PDB entry 5ZEU | electron microscopy, 3.70 A resolution | chains a and e of the 22 polymer chains in the assembly

# Chain a
Molecule: 16S rRNA
Source organism: Mycobacterium smegmatis (strain ATCC 700084 / mc(2)155)
Sequence (1528 nucleotides; numbered 1 to 1528; the number before each row is that of its first residue):
     1 UUUUUGUUUG GAGAGUUUGA UCCUGGCUCA GGACGAACGC UGGCGGCGUG CUUAACACAU
    61 GCAAGUCGAA CGGAAAGGCC CUUUCGGGGG UACUCGAGUG GCGAACGGGU GAGUAACACG
   121 UGGGUGAUCU GCCCUGCACU UUGGGAUAAG CCUGGGAAAC UGGGUCUAAU ACCGAAUACA
   181 CCCUGCUGGU CGCAUGGCCU GGUAGGGGAA AGCUUUUGCG GUGUGGGAUG GGCCCGCGGC
   241 CUAUCAGCUU GUUGGUGGGG UGAUGGCCUA CCAAGGCGAC GACGGGUAGC CGGCCUGAGA
   301 GGGUGACCGG CCACACUGGG ACUGAGAUAC GGCCCAGACU CCUACGGGAG GCAGCAGUGG
   361 GGAAUAUUGC ACAAUGGGCG CAAGCCUGAU GCAGCGACGC CGCGUGAGGG AUGACGGCCU
   421 UCGGGUUGUA AACCUCUUUC AGCACAGACG AAGCGCAAGU GACGGUAUGU GCAGAAGAAG
   481 GACCGGCCAA CUACGUGCCA GCAGCCGCGG UAAUACGUAG GGUCCGAGCG UUGUCCGGAA
   541 UUACUGGGCG UAAAGAGCUC GUAGGUGGUU UGUCGCGUUG UUCGUGAAAA CUCACAGCUU
   601 AACUGUGGGC GUGCGGGCGA UACGGGCAGA CUAGAGUACU GCAGGGGAGA CUGGAAUUCC
   661 UGGUGUAGCG GUGGAAUGCG CAGAUAUCAG GAGGAACACC GGUGGCGAAG GCGGGUCUCU
   721 GGGCAGUAAC UGACGCUGAG GAGCGAAAGC GUGGGGAGCG AACAGGAUUA GAUACCCUGG
   781 UAGUCCACGC CGUAAACGGU GGGUACUAGG UGUGGGUUUC CUUCCUUGGG AUCCGUGCCG
   841 UAGCUAACGC AUUAAGUACC CCGCCUGGGG AGUACGGCCG CAAGGCUAAA ACUCAAAGGA
   901 AUUGACGGGG GCCCGCACAA GCGGCGGAGC AUGUGGAUUA AUUCGAUGCA ACGCGAAGAA
   961 CCUUACCUGG GUUUGACAUG CACAGGACGC CGGCAGAGAU GUCGGUUCCC UUGUGGCCUG
  1021 UGUGCAGGUG GUGCAUGGCU GUCGUCAGCU CGUGUCGUGA GAUGUUGGGU UAAGUCCCGC
  1081 AACGAGCGCA ACCCUUGUCU CAUGUUGCCA GCACGUUAUG GUGGGGACUC GUGAGAGACU
  1141 GCCGGGGUCA ACUCGGAGGA AGGUGGGGAU GACGUCAAGU CAUCAUGCCC CUUAUGUCCA
  1201 GGGCUUCACA CAUGCUACAA UGGCCGGUAC AAAGGGCUGC GAUGCCGUGA GGUGGAGCGA
  1261 AUCCUUUCAA AGCCGGUCUC AGUUCGGAUC GGGGUCUGCA ACUCGACCCC GUGAAGUCGG
  1321 AGUCGCUAGU AAUCGCAGAU CAGCAACGCU GCGGUGAAUA CGUUCCCGGG CCUUGUACAC
  1381 ACCGCCCGUC ACGUCAUGAA AGUCGGUAAC ACCCGAAGCC GGUGGCCUAA CCCUUGUGGA
  1441 GGGAGCCGUC GAAGGUGGGA UCGGCGAUUG GGACGAAGUC GUAACAAGGU AGCCGUACCG
  1501 GAAGGUGCGG CUGGAUCACC UCCUUUCU
Disordered / not traced: 1-8, 823-826, 1519-1528

# Chain e
Protein: 30S ribosomal protein S5
Source organism: Mycobacterium smegmatis (strain ATCC 700084 / mc(2)155)
Reference sequence: A0QSG6 (RS5_MYCS2); residues 1-214 here = UniProt positions 1-214
Chain sequence (214 residues; numbered 1 to 214; the number before each row is that of its first residue):
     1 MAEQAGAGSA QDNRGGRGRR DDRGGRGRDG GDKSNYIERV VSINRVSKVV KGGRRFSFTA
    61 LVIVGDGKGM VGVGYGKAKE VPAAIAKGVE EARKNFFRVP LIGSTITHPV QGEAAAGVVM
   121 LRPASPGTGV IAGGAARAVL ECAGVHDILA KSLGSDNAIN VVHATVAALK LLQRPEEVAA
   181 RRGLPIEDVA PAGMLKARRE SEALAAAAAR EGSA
Disordered / not traced: 1-16
Covalently attached groups: covalent link Glu176-Ile186

# Chain a / chain e interface
Contacting residue pairs (68):
  G10(a) with Arg122(e), hydrogen bond to the base; Ala124(e), base contact; Ser125(e), hydrogen bond to the base; Thr128(e), hydrogen bond to the base
  G11(a) with Met120(e), base contact; Arg122(e), hydrogen bond to the base; Ile131(e), phosphate contact; Leu149(e), base contact; Ala150(e), hydrogen bond to the sugar; Lys151(e), sugar contact
  A12(a) with Ile131(e), base contact; Ala132(e), hydrogen bond to the sugar; Gly133(e), phosphate contact; Ala150(e), sugar contact; Lys151(e), phosphate contact
  G13(a) with Gly133(e), hydrogen bond to the phosphate; Lys151(e), salt bridge to the phosphate; Ser152(e), hydrogen bond to the phosphate
  A14(a) with Asp156(e), phosphate contact
  G19(a) with Ser47(e), hydrogen bond to the sugar; Val49(e), sugar contact; Arg54(e), sugar contact
  A20(a) with Arg45(e), phosphate contact; Val46(e), sugar contact; Ser47(e), sugar contact
  U21(a) with Asn44(e), hydrogen bond to the phosphate
  C22(a) with Asn157(e), hydrogen bond to the phosphate; Asn160(e), hydrogen bond to the phosphate
  C23(a) with Ala116(e), sugar contact; Ser155(e), hydrogen bond to the phosphate; Asn157(e), hydrogen bond to the phosphate; Asn160(e), hydrogen bond to the phosphate
  U24(a) with Ser155(e), phosphate contact
  A539(a) with Lys151(e), salt bridge to the phosphate
  A540(a) with Gln111(e), base contact; Leu153(e), base contact
  A846(a) with Ala115(e), phosphate contact
  U903(a) with Lys48(e), sugar contact; Val49(e), hydrogen bond to the sugar
  G904(a) with Val49(e), sugar contact; Val50(e), sugar contact; Lys51(e), sugar contact
  A905(a) with Lys51(e), salt bridge to the phosphate
  U1050(a) with Arg55(e), salt bridge to the phosphate
  C1051(a) with Arg55(e), salt bridge to the phosphate
  U1053(a) with Lys87(e), salt bridge to the phosphate
  U1058(a) with Ile159(e), sugar contact; Asn160(e), base contact
  G1059(a) with Tyr75(e), hydrogen bond to the phosphate
  A1060(a) with Val46(e), phosphate contact; Ser47(e), sugar contact; Thr59(e), phosphate contact; Tyr75(e), phosphate contact; Lys77(e), salt bridge to the phosphate
  G1061(a) with Val46(e), phosphate contact; Ser47(e), phosphate contact; Lys48(e), phosphate contact; Ser57(e), hydrogen bond to the phosphate; Lys77(e), salt bridge to the phosphate
  A1062(a) with Lys48(e), salt bridge to the phosphate
  U1175(a) with Gly52(e), sugar contact
  G1370(a) with Lys51(e), salt bridge to the phosphate
  A1379(a) with Val49(e), base contact
  C1380(a) with Arg54(e), salt bridge to the phosphate
  A1381(a) with Val49(e), base contact; Val50(e), hydrogen bond to the base; Gly52(e), base contact; Gly53(e), base contact
Also at the interface, not in a pair above, chain a (36 interface residues in all): U9, A298, G538, U845, G1057, G1174
Also at the interface, not in a pair above, chain e (40 interface residues in all): Pro123, Gly134

# In short
The interface between chain a and chain e involves 36 residues on one side and 40 on the other; the contacts
include 19 hydrogen bonds and 11 salt bridges. Among the polar pairs are G10(a)-Arg122(e), G10(a)-Ser125(e)
and G10(a)-Thr128(e).
Chain a is 16S rRNA and chain e is 30S ribosomal protein S5, both from Mycobacterium smegmatis (strain ATCC
700084 / mc(2)155); the structure, M. smegmatis P/P state 30S ribosomal subunit, was determined by electron
microscopy (same publication as 5ZEB, 5ZEP, 5ZET and 5ZEY).
